PDB entry 7NSU | electron microscopy, 4.70 A resolution (low resolution: residue-level contacts below are approximate; hydrogen-bond / salt-bridge calls are withheld) | chains D and F of the 6 polymer chains in the assembly

[Chain D]
Protein: Colicin-E9
Organism: Escherichia coli
Notes: EC 3.1.-.-
UniProt: P09883 (CEA9_ECOLX); numbering as in UniProt (aligned over 1-582)
Chain sequence (582 residues; numbered 1 to 582; the number before each row is that of its first residue):
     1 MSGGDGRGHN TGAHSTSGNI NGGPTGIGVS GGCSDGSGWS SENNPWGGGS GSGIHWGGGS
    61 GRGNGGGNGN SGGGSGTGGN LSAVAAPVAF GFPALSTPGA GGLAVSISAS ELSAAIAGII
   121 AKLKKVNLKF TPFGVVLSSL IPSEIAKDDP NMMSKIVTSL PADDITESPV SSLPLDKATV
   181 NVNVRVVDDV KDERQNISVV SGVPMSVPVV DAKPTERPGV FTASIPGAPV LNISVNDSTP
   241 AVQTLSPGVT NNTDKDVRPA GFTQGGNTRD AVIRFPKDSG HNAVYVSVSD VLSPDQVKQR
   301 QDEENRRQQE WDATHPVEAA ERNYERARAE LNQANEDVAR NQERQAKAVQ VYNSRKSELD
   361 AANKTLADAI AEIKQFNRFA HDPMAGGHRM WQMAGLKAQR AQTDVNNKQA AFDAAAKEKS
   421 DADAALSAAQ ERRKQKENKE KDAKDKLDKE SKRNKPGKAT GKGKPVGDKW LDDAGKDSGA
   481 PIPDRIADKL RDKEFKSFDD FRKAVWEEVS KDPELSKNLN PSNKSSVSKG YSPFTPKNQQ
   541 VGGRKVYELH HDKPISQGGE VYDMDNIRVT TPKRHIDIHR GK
Not modelled in the structure: 1-2, 67-84, 126-131, 447-582
Sequence notes: engineered mutation Cys-33 (Ala in P09883)
Curated features (UniProtKB/Swiss-Prot):
  - binding site (Zn(2+)): His-550, His-575, His-579
From the paper describing this entry:
  - mutagenesis - H551A: abolished catalytic activity (citing earlier work)
  - mutagenesis - W39A: abolished binding to Tol-Pal system protein TolB (citing earlier work)

[Chain F]
Protein: Vitamin B12 transporter BtuB
Organism: Escherichia coli (strain K12)
UniProt: P06129 (BTUB_ECOLI); residues 1-594 here correspond to UniProt positions 21-614 (UniProt number = residue number + 20)
Chain sequence (594 residues; numbered 1 to 594; the number before each row is that of its first residue):
     1 QDTSPDTLVV TANRFEQPRS TVLAPTTVVT RQDIDRWQST SVNDVLRRLP GVDITQNGGS
    61 GQLSSIFIRG TNASHVLVLI DGVRLNLAGV SGSADLSQFP IALVQRVEYI RGPRSAVYGS
   121 DAIGGVVNII TTRDEPGTEI SAGWGSNSYQ NYDVSTQQQL GDKTRVTLLG DYAHTHGYDV
   181 VAYGNTGTQA QTDNDGFLSK TLYGALEHNF TDAWSGFVRG YGYDNRTNYD AYYSPGSPLL
   241 DTRKLYSQSW DAGLRYNGEL IKSQLITSYS HSKDYNYDPH YGRYDSSATL DEMKQYTVQW
   301 ANNVIVGHGS IGAGVDWQKQ TTTPGTGYVE DGYDQRNTGI YLTGLQQVGD FTFEGAARSD
   361 DNSQFGRHGT WQTSAGWEFI EGYRFIASYG TSYKAPNLGQ LYGFYGNPNL DPEKSKQWEG
   421 AFEGLTAGVN WRISGYRNDV SDLIDYDDHT LKYYNEGKAR IKGVEATANF DTGPLTHTVS
   481 YDYVDARNAI TDTPLLRRAK QQVKYQLDWQ LYDFDWGITY QYLGTRYDKD YSSYPYQTVK
   541 MGGVSLWDLA VAYPVTSHLT VRGKIANLFD KDYETVYGYQ TAGREYTLSG SYTF
Not modelled in the structure: 1-3, 178-192
Curated features (UniProtKB/Swiss-Prot):
  - motif: Asp-6 to Asn-13 (TonB box), Tyr-577 to Phe-594 (TonB C-terminal box)
  - binding site (cyanocob(III)alamin): Leu-63, Ser-65, Asn-72, Val-90, Ser-91, Ala-231, Thr-289, Arg-497, Tyr-531
  - binding site (Ca(2+)): Asp-179, Gln-191, Asp-193, Asp-195, Tyr-229, Asp-230, Asp-241

[Chain D / chain F interface]
Contacting residue pairs (23):
  Gln-375(D) with Ser-234(F); Ser-237(F)
  Arg-378(D) with Tyr-232(F)
  Phe-379(D) with Tyr-536(F)
  His-381(D) with Asp-448(F)
  Asp-382(D) with Tyr-534(F); Tyr-536(F)
  Pro-383(D) with Tyr-446(F); Asp-448(F)
  His-388(D) with Tyr-405(F); Tyr-446(F)
  Arg-389(D) with Tyr-405(F); Tyr-453(F)
  Trp-391(D) with Tyr-405(F); Leu-451(F)
  Gln-392(D) with Phe-404(F); Tyr-405(F); Tyr-446(F); Leu-451(F)
  Met-393(D) with Tyr-328(F)
  Leu-396(D) with Glu-330(F); Phe-404(F)
  Arg-400(D) with Glu-330(F)
Other interface residues (no listed pair), chain D (14 interface residues in all): Met-390
Other interface residues (no listed pair), chain F (14 interface residues in all): Val-329

[Overview]
The chain D/chain F interface involves 14 residues from each chain. From UniProt: 3 Zn2+-binding residues on
chain D; 9 cyanocob(III)alamin-binding residues and 7 Ca2+-binding residues on chain F. The paper reports that
H551A of chain D abolishes catalytic activity; W39A of chain D abolishes binding to Tol-Pal system protein
TolB.
Chain D is Colicin-E9 (Escherichia coli) and chain F is Vitamin B12 transporter BtuB (Escherichia coli (strain
K12)); the structure, ColicinE9 intact translocation complex, was determined by electron microscopy together
with 7NST from the same study.
